Entry 9CL6 (electron microscopy, 2.77 A resolution); this record covers chains C and A of the 12 polymer chains in the assembly.

Chain C:
Name: Ammonia monooxygenase subunit C
Source organism: Nitrosomonas europaea ATCC 19718
Reference sequence: Q82T63 (Q82T63_NITEU); residue numbers follow UniProt; this construct covers 18-271
Amino-acid sequence (254 residues; numbered 18 to 271; the number before each row is that of its first residue):
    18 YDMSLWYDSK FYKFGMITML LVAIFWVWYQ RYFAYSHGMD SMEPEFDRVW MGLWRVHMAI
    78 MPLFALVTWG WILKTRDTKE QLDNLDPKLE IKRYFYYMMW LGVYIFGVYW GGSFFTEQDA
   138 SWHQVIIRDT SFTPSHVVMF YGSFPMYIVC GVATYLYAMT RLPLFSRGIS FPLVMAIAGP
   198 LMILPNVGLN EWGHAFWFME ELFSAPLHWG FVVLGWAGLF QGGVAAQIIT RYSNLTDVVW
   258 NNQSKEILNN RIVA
Bound ions: Cu ion: D136, H140

Chain A:
Name: Ammonia monooxygenase beta subunit
Source organism: Nitrosomonas europaea ATCC 19718
Notes: EC 1.14.99.39
Reference sequence: Q04508 (AMOB_NITEU); residues 38-420 here = UniProt positions 38-420
Amino-acid sequence (383 residues; each row starts with the number of its first residue):
    38 HGERSQEPFL RMRTVQWYDI KWGPEVTKVN ENAKITGKFH LAEDWPRAAA QPDFSFFNVG
    98 SPSPVFVRLS TKINGHPWFI SGPLQIGRDY EFEVNLRARI PGRHHMHAML NVKDAGPIAG
   158 PGAWMNITGS WDDFTNPLKL LTGETIDSET FNLSNGIFWH VVWMSIGIFW IGVFTARPMF
   218 LPRSRVLLAY GDDLLMDPMD KKITWVLAIL TLALVWGGYR YTENKHPYTV PIQAGQSKVA
   278 ALPVAPNPVS IVITDANYDV PGRALRVTME VTNNGDIPVT FGEFTTAGIR FINSTGRKYL
   338 DPQYPRELIA VGLNFDDESA IQPGQTKELK MEAKDALWEI QRLMALLGDP ESRFGGLLMS
   398 WDAEGNRHIN SIAGPVIPVF TKL
Bound ions: Cu ion: H38, H142, H144
Swiss-Prot annotation at these positions:
  - binding site (Cu cation): H38, H142, H144

Chain C / chain A interface:
Pairs across the interface (24):
  Y52(C) - P99(A)
  Y52(C) - S100(A)
  M56(C) - H38(A)
  M56(C) - P99(A)  hydrophobic
  D57(C) - H38(A)
  D57(C) - G39(A)  hydrogen bond (side chain-backbone)
  D57(C) - R41(A)  salt bridge
  M59(C) - R41(A)
  M59(C) - R379(A)
  V142(C) - S98(A)
  V142(C) - P99(A)
  V142(C) - S100(A)
  I144(C) - H38(A)
  I144(C) - M146(A)  hydrophobic
  I144(C) - P154(A)  hydrophobic
  R145(C) - H38(A)  hydrogen bond (side chain-backbone)
  R145(C) - G39(A)
  I246(C) - L218(A)  hydrophobic
  I246(C) - S221(A)
  S250(C) - L218(A)
  S250(C) - R222(A)
  T253(C) - R222(A)
  D254(C) - R222(A)  salt bridge
  N258(C) - R222(A)
Interface residues without a listed pair, chain C (14 interface residues in all): E218, Y249
Interface residues without a listed pair, chain A (19 interface residues in all): E40, S42, P101, N148, G153, A156, F217

In short:
The interface between chain C and chain A involves 14 residues on one side and 19 on the other, with 2
hydrogen bonds and 2 salt bridges. Among the polar pairs are D57(C)-R41(A), D254(C)-R222(A) and D57(C)-G39(A).
From UniProt: 3 Cu cation-binding residues on chain A.
Here chain C is Ammonia monooxygenase subunit C and chain A is Ammonia monooxygenase beta subunit, both from
Nitrosomonas europaea ATCC 19718. Entry 9CL6 (Ammonia monooxygenase in native membranes) was determined by
electron microscopy together with 9CL1, 9CL2, 9CL3, 9CL4 and 9CL5 from the same study.
